2KXC - chains A and B; structure by solution NMR.

Chain A:
Molecule: Brain-specific angiogenesis inhibitor 1-associated protein 2-like protein 1
Source organism: Homo sapiens
Notes: fragment: IRTKS-SH3 domain
UniProt: Q9UHR4 (BI2L1_HUMAN); numbering as in UniProt (aligned over 339-402)
Amino-acid sequence (67 residues; numbered 336 to 402; the number before each row is that of its first residue):
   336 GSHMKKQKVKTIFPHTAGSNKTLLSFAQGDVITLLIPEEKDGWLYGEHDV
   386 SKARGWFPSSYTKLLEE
Differences from the reference sequence: expression tag (336-338)
UniProt features mapped onto this chain:
  - modified residue: Ser-354 (Phosphoserine)
From the paper describing this entry:
  - specificity-determining residues: Leu-358
  - specificity-determining residues: Ile-371, Tyr-380 (by similarity / conservation)

Chain B:
Molecule: EspF-like protein
Source organism: Escherichia coli
Notes: fragment: EspFu-R47 domain
UniProt: Q8X2D5 (Q8X2D5_ECO57); residues 501-547 here correspond to UniProt positions 268-314 (UniProt number = residue number - 233)
Amino-acid sequence (48 residues; row label = number of the first residue in the row):
   500 GLPDVAQRLMQHLAEHGIQPARNMAEHIPPAPNWPAPTPPVQNEQSRP
Unresolved in the structure: 500-525, 543-547
Differences from the reference sequence: expression tag (500)

Chain A / chain B interface:
Contacting residue pairs (27):
  Ile-347(A) / Pro-538(B)
  Phe-348(A) / Pro-538(B)
  Phe-348(A) / Pro-539(B)
  Phe-348(A) / Gln-541(B)
  Asn-355(A) / Trp-533(B)
  Ile-371(A) / Ile-527(B)
  Asp-376(A) / Ala-535(B)
  Gly-377(A) / Ala-535(B)
  Trp-378(A) / Pro-531(B)
  Trp-378(A) / Trp-533(B)
  Trp-378(A) / Pro-534(B)
  Trp-378(A) / Ala-535(B)
  Trp-378(A) / Pro-536(B)
  Tyr-380(A) / Ile-527(B)
  Tyr-380(A) / Pro-528(B)
  Trp-391(A) / Ile-527(B)
  Trp-391(A) / Pro-528(B)
  Trp-391(A) / Pro-529(B)
  Trp-391(A) / Ala-530(B)
  Pro-393(A) / Ala-535(B)
  Pro-393(A) / Pro-536(B)
  Ser-395(A) / Pro-536(B)
  Ser-395(A) / Thr-537(B)
  Ser-395(A) / Pro-538(B)
  Tyr-396(A) / Pro-536(B)
  Tyr-396(A) / Thr-537(B)
  Tyr-396(A) / Pro-538(B)
Also at the interface, not in a pair above, chain A (15 interface residues in all): Thr-357, Leu-370, Lys-375
From the paper, about this interface:
  - specific contacts: Trp-391(A)/Pro-528(B) (hydrogen bond)
  - interface residues, chain A: Phe-348(A), Ile-371(A), Trp-378(A), Tyr-380(A), Trp-391(A), Pro-393(A), Tyr-396(A)

Summary:
15 residues of chain A and 13 residues of chain B are in contact. The paper describes a hydrogen bond between
Trp-391(A) and Pro-528(B). From the paper: interface residues Phe-348(A), Ile-371(A) and Trp-378(A) among
others; specificity determinants Leu-358(A), Ile-371(A) and Tyr-380(A).
Here chain A is Brain-specific angiogenesis inhibitor 1-associated protein 2-like protein 1 (Homo sapiens) and
chain B is EspF-like protein (Escherichia coli). Entry 2KXC (1H, 13C, and 15N Chemical Shift Assignments for
IRTKS-SH3 and EspFu-R47 complex) was determined by solution NMR.
